Entry 4JI5 (X-ray diffraction, 3.85 A resolution); this record covers chains A and K of the 21 polymer chains in the assembly.

Chain A:
Molecule: 16S rRNA
Source organism: Thermus thermophilus
Sequence (1522 nucleotides; row label = number of the first residue in the row; note: 42 numbers in that range are skipped by the numbering (no residue carries them; nothing is unmodelled there); a row labelled like 190A-190L holds insertion residues (190A, then the next letters in order); numbering starts at 0):
     0 UUUGUUGGAG AGUUUGAUCC UGGCUCAGGG UGAACGCUGG CGGCGUGCCU AAGACAUGCA
    60 AGUCGUGCGG G
    73 CCGCGGGGUU UU
    88 ACUCCG
    95 UGGUC
   101 AGCGGCGGAC GGGUGAGUAA CGCGUGGGU
  129A G
   130 ACCUACCCGG AAGAGGGGGA CAACCCGGGG AAACUCGGGC UAAUCCCCCA UGUGGACCCG
   190 C
190A-190L CCCUUGGGGUGU
   191 GUCCAAAGGG CUUU
   216 GCCCGCUUCC GGAUGGGCCC GCGUCCCAUC AGCUAGUUGG UGGGGUAAUG GCCCACCAAG
   276 GCGACGACGG GUAGCCGGUC UGAGAGGAUG GCCGGCCACA GGGGCACUGA GACACGGGCC
   336 CCACUCCUAC GGGAGGCAGC AGUUAGGAAU CUUCCGCAAU GGGCGCAAGC CUGACGGAGC
   396 GACGCCGCUU GGAGGAAGAA GCCCUUCGGG GUGUAAACUC CUGAA
   442 CCCGGGACGA AACCCCCGAC GA
   474 GGGGACUGAC GGUACCGGG
   494 GUAAUAGCGC CGGCCAACUC CGUGCCAGCA GCCGCGGUAA UACGGAGGGC GCGAGCGUUA
   554 CCCGGAUUCA CUGGGCGUAA AGGGCGUGUA GGCGGCCUGG GGCGUCCCAU GUGAAAGACC
   614 ACGGCUCAAC CGUGGGGGAG CGUGGGAUAC GCUCAGGCUA GACGGUGGGA GAGGGUGGUG
   674 GAAUUCCCGG AGUAGCGGUG AAAUGCGCAG AUACCGGGAG GAACGCCGAU GGCGAAGGCA
   734 GCCACCUGGU CCACCCGUGA CGCUGAGGCG CGAAAGCGUG GGGAGCAAAC CGGAUUAGAU
   794 ACCCGGGUAG UCCACGCCCU AAACGAUGCG CGCUAGGUCU CUGGGUCU
   848 CCUGGGGGCC GAAGCUAACG CGUUAAGCGC GCCGCCUGGG GAGUACGGCC GCAAGGCUGA
   908 AACUCAAAGG AAUUGACGGG GGCCCGCACA AGCGGUGGAG CAUGUGGUUU AAUUCGAAGX
   968 AACGCGAAGA ACCUUACCAG GCCUUGACAU GCUAGG
 1003A G
  1004 AACCCGGGUG AAAGCCUGGG GUGCCCC
1030A-1030D GCGA
  1031 GGGGAGCCCU AGCACAGGUG CUGCAUGGCC GUCGUCAGCU CGUGCCGUGA GGUGUUGGGU
  1091 UAAGUCCCGC AACGAGCGCA ACCCCCGCCG UUAGUUGCCA GCGGUUCGGC CGGGCACUCU
  1151 AACGGGACUG CCCGCGAAA
  1171 GCGGGAGGAA GGAGGGGACG ACGUCUGGUC AGCAUGGCCC UUACGGCCUG GGCGACACAC
  1231 GUGCUACAAU GCCCACUACA AAGCGAUGCC ACCCGGCAAC GGGGAGCUAA UCGCAAAAAG
  1291 GUGGGCCCAG UUCGGAUUGG GGUCUGCAAC CCGACCCCAU GAAGCCGGAA UCGCUAGUAA
  1351 UCGCGGAUCA G
 1361A C
  1362 CAUGCCGCGG UGAAUACGUU CCCGGGCCUU GUACACACXG CCXGUXACGC CAUGGGAGCG
  1422 GGCUCUACCC GAAGUCGCCG GG
  1446 AGCCUACGGG
  1459 CAGGCGCCGA GGGUAGGGCC CGUGACUGGG GCGAAGUCGU AACAAGGUAG CUGUACCGGA
  1519 AGGUGCGGCU GGAUCCACUC CUUUCU
Disordered / not traced: 0-2, 1534-1538
Construct notes: conflict C1534 (A2157 in M26923.1), A1535 (C2158 in M26923.1)
Modified / non-standard residues: PSU (pseudouridine-5'-monophosphate) at position 516, 7MG (7N-methyl-8-hydroguanosine-5'-monophosphate) at position 527, M2G (N2-dimethylguanosine-5'-monophosphate) at position 966, 5MC (5-methylcytidine-5'-monophosphate) at position 967, 2MG (2N-methylguanosine-5'-monophosphate) at position 1207, 5MC (5-methylcytidine-5'-monophosphate) at position 1400, 4OC (4n,o2'-methylcytidine-5'-monophosphate) at position 1402, 5MC (5-methylcytidine-5'-monophosphate) at position 1404, 5MC (5-methylcytidine-5'-monophosphate) at position 1407, UR3 (3-methyluridine-5'-monophoshate) at position 1498, MA6 (6N-dimethyladenosine-5'-monophoshate) at position 1518, MA6 (6N-dimethyladenosine-5'-monophoshate) at position 1519, PSU (pseudouridine-5'-monophosphate) at position 1540, PSU (pseudouridine-5'-monophosphate) at position 1541
Bound ions: Mg2+ site 1: G3 (shared with 1 residue of chain D); Mg2+ site 2: U12, G22; Mg2+ site 3 near G21 (its only coordinating residue here); Mg2+ site 4: A59, C386; Mg2+ site 5: G61, U62; Mg2+ site 6: G69, G70, U98; Mg2+ site 7: G117, G289; Mg2+ site 8: G124, U125, G236; Mg2+ site 9 near U129 (its only coordinating residue here); Mg2+ site 10 near G157 (its only coordinating residue here); Mg2+ site 11 near G167 (its only coordinating residue here); Mg2+ site 12: C174, C175; 69 more Mg2+ sites not listed
What the authors report for this chain:
  - contacts within the chain: G1410/C1490
  - mutagenesis - C1490U: increased growth

Chain K:
Protein: Ribosomal protein S11
Source organism: Thermus thermophilus
UniProt: P80376 (RS11_THET8); residues 1-129 here = UniProt positions 1-129
Sequence (129 residues; numbered 1 to 129; the number before each row is that of its first residue):
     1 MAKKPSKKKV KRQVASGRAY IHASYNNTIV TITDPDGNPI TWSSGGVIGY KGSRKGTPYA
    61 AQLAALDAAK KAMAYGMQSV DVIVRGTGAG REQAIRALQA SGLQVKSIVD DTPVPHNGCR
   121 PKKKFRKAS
Disordered / not traced: 1-10, 127-129
Bound ions: Mg2+: Gly-52 (shared with G691(A), U692(A) of chain A)

Interface between chain A and chain K:
Pairs across the interface (78; chain A residue first):
  G674(A) with His-116(K), base contact
  A675(A) with Val-114(K), hydrogen bond to the sugar; Pro-115(K), sugar contact; His-116(K), hydrogen bond to the sugar
  A676(A) with Pro-113(K), sugar contact; Pro-115(K), sugar contact
  U677(A) with Cys-119(K), hydrogen bond to the base
  G683(A) with Asn-38(K), hydrogen bond to the sugar; Pro-39(K), base contact
  A684(A) with Arg-12(K), hydrogen bond to the phosphate; Asn-38(K), sugar contact; Pro-39(K), hydrogen bond to the sugar
  G685(A) with Arg-12(K), salt bridge to the phosphate; Pro-39(K), sugar contact; Ile-40(K), phosphate contact; Trp-42(K), hydrogen bond to the sugar
  U686(A) with Trp-42(K), hydrogen bond to the base
  A687(A) with Lys-71(K), salt bridge to the phosphate
  G688(A) with Trp-42(K), sugar contact; Ser-44(K), phosphate contact; Gly-46(K), sugar contact; Val-47(K), phosphate contact
  C689(A) with Asn-27(K), hydrogen bond to the phosphate; Ser-44(K), hydrogen bond to the phosphate; Gly-46(K), hydrogen bond to the phosphate; Lys-55(K), salt bridge to the phosphate
  G690(A) with Asn-27(K), hydrogen bond to the phosphate; Lys-55(K), salt bridge to the phosphate
  G691(A) with Asn-26(K), hydrogen bond to the base; Lys-51(K), base contact; Lys-55(K), hydrogen bond to the base
  U692(A) with Asn-26(K), phosphate contact; Gly-52(K), base contact; Ser-53(K), hydrogen bond to the base; Lys-124(K), salt bridge to the phosphate
  A694(A) with Ser-53(K), hydrogen bond to the phosphate
  A695(A) with Gly-52(K), phosphate contact; Ser-53(K), hydrogen bond to the phosphate; Arg-54(K), salt bridge to the phosphate
  A704(A) with Trp-42(K), base contact
  U705(A) with Trp-42(K), base contact
  A706(A) with His-22(K), sugar contact; Ile-29(K), sugar contact; Thr-31(K), hydrogen bond to the base; Pro-39(K), base contact
  C707(A) with Tyr-20(K), hydrogen bond to the sugar; Gly-37(K), hydrogen bond to the sugar; Pro-39(K), base contact; Arg-85(K), salt bridge to the phosphate
  C708(A) with Tyr-20(K), sugar contact; Asp-36(K), sugar contact; Gly-37(K), sugar contact; Asn-38(K), base contact; Arg-85(K), salt bridge to the phosphate
  G714(A) with Cys-119(K), base contact
  A715(A) with Gly-118(K), base contact
  A716(A) with Asn-117(K), hydrogen bond to the sugar; Gly-118(K), base contact
  C717(A) with His-116(K), phosphate contact; Asn-117(K), sugar contact
  G718(A) with Pro-115(K), sugar contact; His-116(K), stacking on the base; Asn-117(K), sugar contact
  A777(A) with Cys-119(K), base contact
  G778(A) with Cys-119(K), sugar contact; Arg-120(K), hydrogen bond to the sugar
  C779(A) with Arg-120(K), hydrogen bond to the sugar; Pro-121(K), sugar contact; Lys-122(K), phosphate contact
  A780(A) with Lys-122(K), phosphate contact; Lys-123(K), hydrogen bond to the phosphate
  C797(A) with Lys-124(K), phosphate contact
  G799(A) with Lys-122(K), salt bridge to the phosphate
  U1522(A) with Lys-123(K), phosphate contact
  G1523(A) with Lys-123(K), salt bridge to the phosphate
  C1524(A) with Arg-120(K), salt bridge to the phosphate
  G1525(A) with Arg-120(K), salt bridge to the phosphate; Arg-126(K), salt bridge to the phosphate
Interface residues without a listed pair, chain K (39 interface residues in all): Ser-24, Thr-33, Gly-45

Overview:
36 residues of chain A and 39 residues of chain K are in contact; the contacts include 24 hydrogen bonds, 13
salt bridges and 1 aromatic stacking contact. Polar pairs include U677(A)/Cys-119(K), U686(A)/Trp-42(K) and
G691(A)/Asn-26(K). From the paper: C1490U of chain A increases growth; contacts within the chain involving
C1490(A) and G1410(A).
Here chain A is 16S rRNA and chain K is Ribosomal protein S11, both from Thermus thermophilus. Entry 4JI5
(Crystal Structure of 30S ribosomal subunit from Thermus thermophilus) was determined by X-ray diffraction
(same publication as 4JI0, 4JI1, 4JI2, 4JI3, 4JI4, 4JI6, 4JI7 and 4JI8).
